Entry 3R29 (X-ray diffraction, 2.90 A resolution); this record covers chains A and C of the 4 polymer chains in the assembly.

Chain A:
Molecule: Retinoic acid receptor RXR-alpha
Organism: Homo sapiens
Notes: fragment: ligand binding domain
UniProtKB: P19793 (RXRA_HUMAN); residues 223-462 here = UniProt positions 223-462
Sequence (240 residues; numbered 223 to 462; the number before each row is that of its first residue):
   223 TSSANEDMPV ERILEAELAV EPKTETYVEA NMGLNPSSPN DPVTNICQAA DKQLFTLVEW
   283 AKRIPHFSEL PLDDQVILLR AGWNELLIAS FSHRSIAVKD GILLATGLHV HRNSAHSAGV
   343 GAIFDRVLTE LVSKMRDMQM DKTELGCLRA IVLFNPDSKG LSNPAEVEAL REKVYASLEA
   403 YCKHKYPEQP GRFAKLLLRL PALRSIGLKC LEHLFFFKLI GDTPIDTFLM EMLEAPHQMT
Not modelled in the structure: 223-226, 246-262, 456-462
What the authors report for this chain:
  - self-association interface (contacts with another copy of this molecule): Arg-302, Phe-437, Phe-438, Leu-441

Chain C:
Molecule: Nuclear receptor corepressor 2
UniProtKB: Q9Y618 (NCOR2_HUMAN); residues 2337-2352 here correspond to UniProt positions 2346-2361 (UniProt number = residue number + 9)
Sequence (16 residues; row label = number of the first residue in the row):
  2337 TNMGLEAIIR KALMGK

Interface between chain A and chain C:
Contacting residue pairs (12):
  Leu-276(A) / Ile-2344(C)  hydrophobic
  Leu-276(A) / Ala-2348(C)  hydrophobic
  Phe-277(A) / Lys-2352(C)
  Val-280(A) / Ala-2348(C)
  Glu-281(A) / Lys-2352(C)  salt bridge
  Lys-284(A) / Leu-2349(C)
  Lys-284(A) / Met-2350(C)
  Leu-294(A) / Arg-2346(C)
  Asp-295(A) / Arg-2346(C)  salt bridge
  Gln-297(A) / Leu-2349(C)
  Leu-301(A) / Ile-2345(C)  hydrophobic
  Arg-302(A) / Thr-2337(C)
Interface residues without a listed pair, chain A (11 interface residues in all): Val-298
Interface residues without a listed pair, chain C (9 interface residues in all): Glu-2342
From the paper, about this interface:
  - pairs named by the authors: Leu-276(A)/Ile-2344(C)
  - interface residues, chain A: Lys-284(A), Leu-294(A), Asp-295(A), Gln-297(A), Val-298(A), Leu-301(A)
  - interface residues, chain C: Ile-2344(C), Ile-2345(C), Leu-2349(C)

Summary:
Chain A and chain C form an interface of 11 and 9 residues respectively; the contacts include 2 salt bridges.
Polar pairs include Glu-281(A)/Lys-2352(C) and Asp-295(A)/Arg-2346(C). The authors report a contact between
Leu-276(A) and Ile-2344(C). From the paper: interface residues Lys-284(A), Leu-294(A) and Ile-2344(C) among
others; a self-association interface involving Arg-302(A), Phe-437(A) and Phe-438(A) among others.
Chain A is Retinoic acid receptor RXR-alpha (Homo sapiens) and chain C is Nuclear receptor corepressor 2; the
structure, Crystal structure of RXRalpha ligand-binding domain complexed with corepressor SMRT2, was
determined by X-ray diffraction, deposited together with 3R2A.
